Entry 7D3M (electron microscopy, 3.94 A resolution); this record covers chains 1 and H of the 6 polymer chains in the assembly.

[Chain 1]
Molecule: O/tibet/99 VP1
Organism: Foot-and-mouth disease virus
Chain sequence (213 residues; numbered 1 to 213; the number before each row is that of its first residue):
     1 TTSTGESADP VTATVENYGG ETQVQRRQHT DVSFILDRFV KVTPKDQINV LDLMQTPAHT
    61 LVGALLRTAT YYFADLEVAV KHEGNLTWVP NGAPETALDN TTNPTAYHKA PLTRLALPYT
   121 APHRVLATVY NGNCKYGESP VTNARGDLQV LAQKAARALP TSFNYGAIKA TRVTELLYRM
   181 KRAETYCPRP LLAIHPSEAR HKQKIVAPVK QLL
Not modelled in the structure: 1, 135-153, 204-213
From the paper describing this entry:
  - mutagenesis - V50A, D52A, P94A, E95A, P160A: decreased growth
  - mutagenesis - L159A: increased growth

[Chain H]
Molecule: R50 vh
Organism: Bos taurus
Chain sequence (167 residues; numbered 1 to 167; the number before each row is that of its first residue):
     1 QVQLRESGPS LVKPSQTLSL TCTASGLSLS DKAVGWVRRA PTKALEWLGS IDTGSSTGYN
    61 PGLKSRLSIT KDNSRNQVSL TITSVTTEDS ATYYCATVHQ HTSEKRTCPR AYRPDCAARW
   121 DCPGGADCGY CNFGAGSYGR CTPFTLTYTF ENYVHTWGQG LLVTVSS
Not modelled in the structure: 146-167
Disulfides: C122-C141

[How chain 1 and chain H interact]
Contacting residue pairs - 33 pairs, chain 1 then chain H:
  K45(1) with A118(H)
  I48(1) with R119(H)
  V50(1) with R119(H); W120(H), hydrophobic
  D52(1) with R140(H), salt bridge
  Q55(1) with R119(H), hydrogen bond (side chain-backbone)
  V89(1) with F133(H), hydrophobic
  N91(1) with F133(H)
  G92(1) with F133(H); G134(H)
  A93(1) with F133(H)
  P94(1) with N132(H)
  E95(1) with C131(H); N132(H)
  A155(1) with R140(H), hydrogen bond (backbone-side chain)
  A156(1) with W120(H); D121(H); P123(H), hydrophobic; R140(H)
  R157(1) with Y138(H); R140(H); T142(H), hydrogen bond
  L159(1) with R140(H)
  P160(1) with R140(H)
  T161(1) with W120(H); Y130(H); G134(H); A135(H); G136(H); G139(H)
  N164(1) with F133(H)
  G166(1) with F133(H)
  A167(1) with F133(H), hydrophobic
Other interface residues (no listed pair), chain 1 (23 interface residues in all): P90, L98, S162
Other interface residues (no listed pair), chain H (19 interface residues in all): R113, C122, C141
From the paper, about this interface:
  - residue pairs: D52(1)-R140(H), E95(1)-R119(H), L159(1)-R140(H)
  - interface residues, chain 1: V50(1), P94(1), R157(1), P160(1)
  - hot spots on chain 1 (mutagenesis) - V50A, P94A, P160A: decreased binding to R50 vh (chain H)
  - interface residues, chain H: W120(H), C131(H), N132(H), G139(H), C141(H), T142(H)

[Summary]
The interface between chain 1 and chain H involves 23 residues on one side and 19 on the other, with 3
hydrogen bonds and 1 salt bridge. Polar contacts include D52(1)-R140(H), Q55(1)-R119(H) and A155(1)-R140(H).
The paper describes contacts between D52(1) and R140(H), E95(1) and R119(H) and L159(1) and R140(H). The paper
reports that V50A, D52A and P94A of chain 1, among others, reduce growth; interface residues V50(1), P94(1)
and W120(H) among others; 6 substitutions were tested in all.
Chain 1 is O/tibet/99 VP1 (Foot-and-mouth disease virus) and chain H is R50 vh (Bos taurus); the structure,
Foot and mouth disease virus O/tibet/99-bound the single chain fragmen antibody R50, was determined by
electron microscopy, deposited together with 7D3K, 7D3L and 7D3R.
